8FPJ - chains A and B of the 5 polymer chains in the assembly; structure by electron microscopy, 2.74 A resolution.

# Chain A
Protein: RNA-directed RNA polymerase L
From: Human metapneumovirus
Notes: EC 2.7.7.48, 3.6.1.-, 2.7.7.88, 2.1.1.375
UniProt: Q6WB93 (L_HMPVC); residue numbers follow UniProt; this construct covers 1-2005
Chain sequence (2042 residues; numbered -36 to 2005; the number before each row is that of its first residue; numbers below 1 keep their minus sign (Met-36 is residue -36)):
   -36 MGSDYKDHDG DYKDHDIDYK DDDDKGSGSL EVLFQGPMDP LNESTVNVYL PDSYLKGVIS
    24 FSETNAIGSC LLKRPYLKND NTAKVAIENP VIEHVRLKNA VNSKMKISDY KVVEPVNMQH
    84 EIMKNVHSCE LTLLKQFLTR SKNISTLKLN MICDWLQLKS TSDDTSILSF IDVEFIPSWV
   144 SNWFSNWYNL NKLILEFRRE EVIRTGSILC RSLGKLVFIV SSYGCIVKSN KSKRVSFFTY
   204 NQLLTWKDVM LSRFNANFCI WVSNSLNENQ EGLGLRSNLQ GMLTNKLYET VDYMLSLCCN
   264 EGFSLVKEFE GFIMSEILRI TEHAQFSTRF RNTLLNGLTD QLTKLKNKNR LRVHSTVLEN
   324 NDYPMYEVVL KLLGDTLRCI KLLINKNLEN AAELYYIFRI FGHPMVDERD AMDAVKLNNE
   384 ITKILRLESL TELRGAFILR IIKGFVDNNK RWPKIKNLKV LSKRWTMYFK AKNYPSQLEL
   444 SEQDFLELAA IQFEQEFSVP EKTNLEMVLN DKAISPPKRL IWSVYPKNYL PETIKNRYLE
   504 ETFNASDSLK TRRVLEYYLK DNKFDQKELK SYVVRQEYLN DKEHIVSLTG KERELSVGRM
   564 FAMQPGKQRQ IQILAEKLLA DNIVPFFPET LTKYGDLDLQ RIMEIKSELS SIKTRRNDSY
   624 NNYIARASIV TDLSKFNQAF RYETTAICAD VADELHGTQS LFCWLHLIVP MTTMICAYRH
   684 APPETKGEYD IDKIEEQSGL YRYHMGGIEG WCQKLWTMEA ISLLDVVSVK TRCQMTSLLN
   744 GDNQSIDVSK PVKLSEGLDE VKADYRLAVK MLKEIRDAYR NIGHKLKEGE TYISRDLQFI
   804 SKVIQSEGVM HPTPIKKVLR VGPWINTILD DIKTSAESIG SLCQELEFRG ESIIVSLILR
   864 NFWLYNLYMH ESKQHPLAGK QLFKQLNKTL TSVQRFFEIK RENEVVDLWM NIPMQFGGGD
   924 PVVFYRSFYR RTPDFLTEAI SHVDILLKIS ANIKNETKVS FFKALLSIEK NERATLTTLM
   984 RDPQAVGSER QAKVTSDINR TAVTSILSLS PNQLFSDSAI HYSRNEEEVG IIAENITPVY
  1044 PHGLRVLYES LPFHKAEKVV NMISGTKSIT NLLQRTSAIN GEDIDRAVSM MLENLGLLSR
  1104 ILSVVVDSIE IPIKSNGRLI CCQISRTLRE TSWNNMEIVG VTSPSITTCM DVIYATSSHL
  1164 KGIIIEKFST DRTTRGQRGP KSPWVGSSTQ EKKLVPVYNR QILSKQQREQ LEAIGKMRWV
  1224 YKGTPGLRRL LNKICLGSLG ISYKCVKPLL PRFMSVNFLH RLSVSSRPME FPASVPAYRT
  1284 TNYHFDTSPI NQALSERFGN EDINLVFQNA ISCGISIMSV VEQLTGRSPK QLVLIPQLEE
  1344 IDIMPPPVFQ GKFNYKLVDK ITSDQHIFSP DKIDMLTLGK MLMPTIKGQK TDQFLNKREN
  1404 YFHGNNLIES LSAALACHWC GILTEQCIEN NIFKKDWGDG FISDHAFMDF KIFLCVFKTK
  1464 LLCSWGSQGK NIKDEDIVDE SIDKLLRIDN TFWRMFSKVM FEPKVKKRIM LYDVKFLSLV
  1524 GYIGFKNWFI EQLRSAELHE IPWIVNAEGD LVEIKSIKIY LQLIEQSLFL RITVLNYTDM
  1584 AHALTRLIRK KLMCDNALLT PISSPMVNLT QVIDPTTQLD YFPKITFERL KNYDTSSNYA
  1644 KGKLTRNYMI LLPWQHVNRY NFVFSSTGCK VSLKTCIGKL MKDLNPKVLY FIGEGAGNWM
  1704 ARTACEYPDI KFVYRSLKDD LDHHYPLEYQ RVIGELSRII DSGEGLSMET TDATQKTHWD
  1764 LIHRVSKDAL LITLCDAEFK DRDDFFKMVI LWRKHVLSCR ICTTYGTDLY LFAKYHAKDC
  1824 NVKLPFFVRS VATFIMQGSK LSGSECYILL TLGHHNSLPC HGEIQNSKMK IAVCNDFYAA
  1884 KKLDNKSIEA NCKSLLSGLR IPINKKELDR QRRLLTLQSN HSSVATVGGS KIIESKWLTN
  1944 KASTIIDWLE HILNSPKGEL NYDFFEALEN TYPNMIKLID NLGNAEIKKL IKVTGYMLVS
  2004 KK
Disordered / not traced: -36 to 7, 123-128, 607-625, 1378-2005
Construct notes: initiating methionine (-36); expression tag (-35 to 0)
Small-molecule neighbours: Y6L (4-(2-aminopropan-2-yl)-N'-[4-(cyclopropyloxy)-3-methoxybenzoyl]-6-(4-fluorophenyl)pyridine-2-carbohydrazide): Pro936, Gly1143, Thr1145, Ser1146, Ile1166, Ser1191, Leu1262, His1263, Arg1270, Phe1274, Ile1293, Asn1294, Leu1297, Ser1298, Gly1302, Asn1303, Glu1304, Asp1305, Ile1306, Asn1307, Leu1308, Val1309, Phe1310, Ala1313, Met1347
From the paper describing this entry:
  - catalytic residues: His1263 (citing earlier work)
  - conformationally variable residues (side-chain flip): His1263, Arg1264, Phe1310
  - specificity-determining residues: Ala1313

# Chain B
Protein: Phosphoprotein
From: Human metapneumovirus
UniProt: Q8B9Q8 (PHOSP_HMPVC); residue numbers follow UniProt; this construct covers 1-294
Chain sequence (310 residues; each row starts with the number of its first residue):
     1 MSFPEGKDIL FMGNEAAKLA EAFQKSLRKP SHKRSQSIIG EKVNTVSETL ELPTISRPTK
    61 PTILSEPKLA WTDKGGAIKT EAKQTIKVMD PIEEEEFTEK RVLPSSDGKT PAEKKLKPST
   121 NTKKKVSFTP NEPGKYTKLE KDALDLLSDN EEEDAESSIL TFEERDTSSL SIEARLESIE
   181 EKLSMILGLL RTLNIATAGP TAARDGIRDA MIGIREELIA DIIKEAKGKA AEMMEEEMNQ
   241 RTKIGNGSVK LTEKAKELNK IVEDESTSGE SEEEEELKDT QENNQEDDIY QLIMKGENKY
   301 FQGHHHHHHH
Disordered / not traced: 1-171, 267-310
Construct notes: expression tag (295-310)
Curated features (UniProtKB/Swiss-Prot):
  - region: Met12 to Arg28 (Binding to monomeric RNA-free nucleoprotein), Lys123 to Phe128 (Binding to host phosphatase PP1), Lys135 to Ser157 (Binding to protein M2-1), Ser169 to Asn194 (Oligomerization and binding to RNA-directed RNA polymerase L), Leu251 to Asp279 (Binding to RNA-directed RNA polymerase L), Gln281 to Met294 (Binding to the N-RNA complex)
  - modified residue (Phosphoserine): Ser106, Ser148, Ser157, Ser158, Ser168, Ser171

# Interface between chain A and chain B
Residue-residue contacts (80; chain A residue first):
  Arg282(A) - Glu263(B)  salt bridge
  Arg292(A) - Ile244(B)
  Arg292(A) - Val249(B)
  Arg294(A) - Asn259(B)
  Arg294(A) - Val262(B)
  Arg294(A) - Glu263(B)  salt bridge
  Asn295(A) - Val249(B)  hydrogen bond (side chain-backbone)
  Thr296(A) - Val249(B)
  Leu298(A) - Ala255(B)
  Asn299(A) - Lys250(B)  hydrogen bond (side chain-backbone)
  Asn299(A) - Leu251(B)
  Asn299(A) - Thr252(B)  hydrogen bond (side chain-backbone)
  Asn299(A) - Ala255(B)
  Thr302(A) - Lys254(B)
  Thr302(A) - Ala255(B)
  Thr302(A) - Leu258(B)
  Thr306(A) - Lys254(B)
  Tyr329(A) - Lys254(B)
  Glu330(A) - Glu257(B)
  Leu333(A) - Glu257(B)
  Leu333(A) - Leu258(B)  hydrophobic
  Gly337(A) - Ile261(B)
  Leu340(A) - Val262(B)  hydrophobic
  Arg341(A) - Ile261(B)
  Arg341(A) - Val262(B)
  Arg341(A) - Asp264(B)  hydrogen bond (side chain-backbone)
  Arg341(A) - Glu265(B)  hydrogen bond (side chain-backbone)
  Arg341(A) - Ser266(B)  hydrogen bond
  Lys344(A) - Val262(B)
  Lys344(A) - Glu263(B)
  Lys344(A) - Ser266(B)
  Lys379(A) - Arg204(B)
  Leu380(A) - Ala230(B)
  Leu380(A) - Met233(B)  hydrophobic
  Asn381(A) - Met233(B)  hydrogen bond
  Glu383(A) - Arg204(B)  salt bridge
  Ile384(A) - Met233(B)  hydrophobic
  Ile384(A) - Met234(B)  hydrophobic
  Thr385(A) - Thr197(B)
  Thr385(A) - Arg208(B)  hydrogen bond
  Thr385(A) - Met234(B)
  Lys386(A) - Ile195(B)
  Lys386(A) - Ala196(B)
  Lys386(A) - Thr197(B)  hydrogen bond (backbone-side chain)
  Ile387(A) - Ile195(B)
  Ile387(A) - Ala196(B)  hydrophobic
  Ile387(A) - Met238(B)  hydrophobic
  Leu388(A) - Asn194(B)  hydrogen bond (backbone-side chain)
  Leu388(A) - Ile195(B)  hydrogen bond (backbone-backbone)
  Leu388(A) - Thr197(B)
  Arg389(A) - Arg191(B)
  Arg389(A) - Asn194(B)
  Leu390(A) - Leu190(B)
  Leu390(A) - Leu193(B)  hydrogen bond (backbone-backbone)
  Leu390(A) - Ile195(B)  hydrophobic
  Glu391(A) - Arg191(B)  salt bridge
  Leu449(A) - Arg191(B)
  Glu646(A) - Thr197(B)
  Glu646(A) - Ala198(B)
  Glu646(A) - Ala210(B)
  Pro673(A) - Ile207(B)
  Met674(A) - Ile207(B)  hydrophobic
  Glu699(A) - Arg204(B)  salt bridge
  Tyr706(A) - Pro200(B)  hydrophobic
  Tyr706(A) - Arg204(B)
  Tyr706(A) - Asp205(B)
  Tyr706(A) - Gly206(B)  hydrogen bond (side chain-backbone)
  Tyr706(A) - Ile207(B)  hydrophobic
  Met708(A) - Ala198(B)
  Met708(A) - Gly199(B)
  Tyr768(A) - Asn246(B)
  Tyr768(A) - Gly247(B)
  Tyr768(A) - Ser248(B)  hydrogen bond (side chain-backbone)
  Lys776(A) - Ile244(B)
  Lys776(A) - Asn246(B)
  Arg779(A) - Thr242(B)
  Gly786(A) - Glu237(B)
  Lys788(A) - Glu236(B)  hydrogen bond (side chain-backbone)
  Lys788(A) - Gln240(B)
  Glu791(A) - Thr242(B)
Other interface residues (no listed pair), chain A (50 interface residues in all): Phe275, Leu301, Leu336, Leu345, Leu393, Arg644, Tyr704, Arg705, Val772
Other interface residues (no listed pair), chain B (49 interface residues in all): Arg215, Ile219, Ile222, Lys229, Arg241, Gly245

# Summary
Chain A and chain B form an interface of 50 and 49 residues respectively, with 15 hydrogen bonds and 5 salt
bridges. Among the polar pairs are Arg282(A)-Glu263(B), Arg294(A)-Glu263(B) and Glu383(A)-Arg204(B). Chain A
binds compound Y6L. The paper reports the catalytic residue His1263(A); the specificity determinant
Ala1313(A).
Here chain A is RNA-directed RNA polymerase L and chain B is Phosphoprotein, both from Human metapneumovirus.
Entry 8FPJ (Co-structure of the Human Metapneunomovirus RNA-dependent RNA polymerase with MRK-1) was
determined by electron microscopy together with 8FPI from the same study.
